8OSJ - chains C and D of the 12 polymer chains in the assembly; structure by electron microscopy, 6.20 A resolution (low resolution: residue-level contacts below are approximate; hydrogen-bond / salt-bridge calls are withheld).

Chain C:
Name: Histone H2A type 1-B/E
Source organism: Homo sapiens
Reference sequence: P04908 (H2A1B_HUMAN); residues 0-129 here correspond to UniProt positions 1-130 (UniProt number = residue number + 1)
Chain sequence (133 residues; row label = number of the first residue in the row; numbers below 1 keep their minus sign (Gly-3 is residue -3)):
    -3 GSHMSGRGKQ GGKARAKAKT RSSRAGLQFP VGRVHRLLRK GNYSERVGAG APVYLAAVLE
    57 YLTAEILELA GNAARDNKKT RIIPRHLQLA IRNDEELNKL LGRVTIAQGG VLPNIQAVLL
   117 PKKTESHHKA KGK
Disordered / not traced: -3 to 17, 118-129
Differences from the reference sequence: expression tag (-3 to -1)
Curated features (UniProtKB/Swiss-Prot):
  - modified residue: Ser1 (N-acetylserine), Arg3 (Citrulline), Lys5 (N6-(2-hydroxyisobutyryl)lysine), Lys9 (N6-(2-hydroxyisobutyryl)lysine), Lys13 (N6-(beta-hydroxybutyryl)lysine), Lys36 (N6-(2-hydroxyisobutyryl)lysine), Lys74 (N6-(2-hydroxyisobutyryl)lysine), Lys75 (N6-(2-hydroxyisobutyryl)lysine), Lys95 (N6-(2-hydroxyisobutyryl)lysine), Gln104 (N5-methylglutamine), Lys118 (N6-(2-hydroxyisobutyryl)lysine), Lys119 (N6-crotonyllysine), Thr120 (Phosphothreonine), Lys125 (N6-crotonyllysine)
  - cross-link (Glycyl lysine isopeptide (Lys-Gly)): Lys13 (interchain with G-Cter in ubiquitin), Lys15 (interchain with G-Cter in ubiquitin), Lys119 (interchain with G-Cter in ubiquitin)

Chain D:
Name: Histone H2B type 1-J
Source organism: Homo sapiens
Reference sequence: P06899 (H2B1J_HUMAN); residues 0-124 here correspond to UniProt positions 1-125 (UniProt number = residue number + 1)
Chain sequence (128 residues; numbered -3 to 124; the number before each row is that of its first residue; numbers below 1 keep their minus sign (Gly-3 is residue -3)):
    -3 GSHMPEPAKS APAPKKGSKK AVTKAQKKDG KKRKRSRKES YSIYVYKVLK QVHPDTGISS
    57 KAMGIMNSFV NDIFERIAGE ASRLAHYNKR STITSREIQT AVRLLLPGEL AKHAVSEGTK
   117 AVTKYTSA
Disordered / not traced: -3 to 34
Differences from the reference sequence: expression tag (-3 to -1)
Curated features (UniProtKB/Swiss-Prot):
  - modified residue: Pro1 (N-acetylproline), Glu2 (ADP-ribosyl glutamic acid), Lys5 (N6-(2-hydroxyisobutyryl)lysine), Ser6 (ADP-ribosylserine), Lys11 (N6-(beta-hydroxybutyryl)lysine), Lys12 (N6-(2-hydroxyisobutyryl)lysine), Ser14 (Phosphoserine), Lys15 (N6-acetyllysine), Lys16 (N6-(beta-hydroxybutyryl)lysine), Lys20 (N6-(2-hydroxyisobutyryl)lysine), Lys23 (N6-(2-hydroxyisobutyryl)lysine), Lys24 (N6-(2-hydroxyisobutyryl)lysine), Lys34 (N6-(2-hydroxyisobutyryl)lysine), Glu35 (PolyADP-ribosyl glutamic acid), Ser36 (Phosphoserine), Lys43 (N6-(2-hydroxyisobutyryl)lysine), Lys46 (N6-(2-hydroxyisobutyryl)lysine), Lys57 (N6,N6-dimethyllysine), Arg79 (Dimethylated arginine), Lys85 (N6,N6,N6-trimethyllysine) and 6 more in UniProt
  - glycosylation: Ser112 (O-linked (GlcNAc) serine)
  - cross-link (Glycyl lysine isopeptide (Lys-Gly)): Lys5 (interchain with G-Cter in SUMO2), Lys20 (interchain with G-Cter in SUMO2), Lys34 (interchain with G-Cter in ubiquitin), Lys120 (interchain with G-Cter in ubiquitin)

How chain C and chain D interact:
Pairs across the interface - 99 pairs, chain C then chain D:
  Arg20(C) - Lys120(D)
  Arg20(C) - Ala124(D)
  Ala21(C) - Lys120(D)
  Ala21(C) - Tyr121(D)
  Gly22(C) - Lys120(D)
  Gln24(C) - Tyr40(D)
  Gln24(C) - Lys43(D)
  Phe25(C) - Tyr37(D)
  Phe25(C) - Tyr40(D)
  Phe25(C) - Val44(D)
  Pro26(C) - Tyr40(D)
  Arg29(C) - Ser36(D)
  Arg29(C) - Tyr37(D)
  Arg29(C) - Tyr40(D)
  Arg32(C) - Glu35(D)
  Leu33(C) - Phe70(D)
  Leu34(C) - Phe70(D)
  Tyr39(C) - Phe70(D)
  Tyr39(C) - Ala74(D)
  Tyr39(C) - Gly75(D)
  Tyr39(C) - Ser78(D)
  Ser40(C) - Ser87(D)
  Ser40(C) - Ile89(D)
  Glu41(C) - Ser87(D)
  Arg42(C) - Ser87(D)
  Arg42(C) - Thr88(D)
  Arg42(C) - Ile89(D)
  Val43(C) - Thr88(D)
  Val43(C) - Ile89(D)
  Gly44(C) - Ile89(D)
  Gly46(C) - Val118(D)
  Ala47(C) - Ile89(D)
  Ala47(C) - Thr90(D)
  Ala47(C) - Ile94(D)
  Val49(C) - Ala117(D)
  Val49(C) - Val118(D)
  Val49(C) - Tyr121(D)
  Tyr50(C) - Ser91(D)
  Tyr50(C) - Ile94(D)
  Tyr50(C) - Gln95(D)
  Tyr50(C) - Val111(D)
  Tyr50(C) - Gly114(D)
  Tyr50(C) - Thr115(D)
  Tyr50(C) - Val118(D)
  Leu51(C) - Phe70(D)
  Leu51(C) - Ile73(D)
  Ala53(C) - Glu113(D)
  Ala53(C) - Gly114(D)
  Ala53(C) - Ala117(D)
  Val54(C) - Ala110(D)
  Leu55(C) - Val66(D)
  Leu55(C) - Ile69(D)
  Tyr57(C) - His109(D)
  Tyr57(C) - Ala110(D)
  Tyr57(C) - Glu113(D)
  Leu58(C) - Ile69(D)
  Thr59(C) - Val66(D)
  Ala60(C) - Val44(D)
  Ile62(C) - Met62(D)
  Ile62(C) - Phe65(D)
  Leu63(C) - Val41(D)
  Leu63(C) - Val44(D)
  Leu63(C) - Leu45(D)
  Leu63(C) - His49(D)
  Glu64(C) - Val48(D)
  Glu64(C) - His49(D)
  Gly67(C) - His49(D)
  Asn68(C) - His49(D)
  Arg71(C) - His49(D)
  Arg71(C) - Asp51(D)
  Arg71(C) - Thr52(D)
  Thr76(C) - Asp51(D)
  Thr76(C) - Thr52(D)
  Thr76(C) - Gly53(D)
  Arg77(C) - Gly53(D)
  Arg77(C) - Ser55(D)
  Ile78(C) - Leu45(D)
  Ile78(C) - Thr52(D)
  Ile78(C) - Gly53(D)
  Ile78(C) - Ile54(D)
  Ile78(C) - Ser55(D)
  Ile78(C) - Ala58(D)
  Ile79(C) - Ser55(D)
  Pro80(C) - Ser55(D)
  Pro80(C) - Lys57(D)
  Pro80(C) - Ile61(D)
  Leu83(C) - Ala58(D)
  Leu83(C) - Ile61(D)
  Leu83(C) - Met62(D)
  Glu92(C) - Pro103(D)
  Glu92(C) - Gly104(D)
  Glu92(C) - Glu105(D)
  Glu92(C) - Leu106(D)
  Leu93(C) - Leu106(D)
  Leu96(C) - Arg72(D)
  Leu96(C) - Leu101(D)
  Leu96(C) - Leu102(D)
  Leu97(C) - Phe65(D)
  Ile102(C) - Ile61(D)
Interface residues without a listed pair, chain C (49 interface residues in all): Leu23, Glu56, Val100, Ala103
Interface residues without a listed pair, chain D (55 interface residues in all): Ser56, Asp68, Val98

Summary:
49 residues of chain C face 55 of chain D across their interface.
Chain C is Histone H2A type 1-B/E and chain D is Histone H2B type 1-J, both from Homo sapiens; the structure,
Cryo-EM structure of CLOCK-BMAL1 bound to a nucleosomal E-box at position SHL-6.2 (DNA conformation 1), was
determined by electron microscopy (same publication as 8OSK, 8OSL, 8OTS and 8OTT).
